6E10 - chains 1 and h of the 28 polymer chains in the assembly; structure by electron microscopy, 4.16 A resolution (low resolution: residue-level contacts below are approximate; hydrogen-bond / salt-bridge calls are withheld).

Chain 1:
Name: Heat shock protein 101
From: Plasmodium falciparum
UniProt: Q8IIJ8 (Q8IIJ8_PLAF7); numbering as in UniProt (aligned over 1-906)
Amino-acid sequence (932 residues; row label = number of the first residue in the row):
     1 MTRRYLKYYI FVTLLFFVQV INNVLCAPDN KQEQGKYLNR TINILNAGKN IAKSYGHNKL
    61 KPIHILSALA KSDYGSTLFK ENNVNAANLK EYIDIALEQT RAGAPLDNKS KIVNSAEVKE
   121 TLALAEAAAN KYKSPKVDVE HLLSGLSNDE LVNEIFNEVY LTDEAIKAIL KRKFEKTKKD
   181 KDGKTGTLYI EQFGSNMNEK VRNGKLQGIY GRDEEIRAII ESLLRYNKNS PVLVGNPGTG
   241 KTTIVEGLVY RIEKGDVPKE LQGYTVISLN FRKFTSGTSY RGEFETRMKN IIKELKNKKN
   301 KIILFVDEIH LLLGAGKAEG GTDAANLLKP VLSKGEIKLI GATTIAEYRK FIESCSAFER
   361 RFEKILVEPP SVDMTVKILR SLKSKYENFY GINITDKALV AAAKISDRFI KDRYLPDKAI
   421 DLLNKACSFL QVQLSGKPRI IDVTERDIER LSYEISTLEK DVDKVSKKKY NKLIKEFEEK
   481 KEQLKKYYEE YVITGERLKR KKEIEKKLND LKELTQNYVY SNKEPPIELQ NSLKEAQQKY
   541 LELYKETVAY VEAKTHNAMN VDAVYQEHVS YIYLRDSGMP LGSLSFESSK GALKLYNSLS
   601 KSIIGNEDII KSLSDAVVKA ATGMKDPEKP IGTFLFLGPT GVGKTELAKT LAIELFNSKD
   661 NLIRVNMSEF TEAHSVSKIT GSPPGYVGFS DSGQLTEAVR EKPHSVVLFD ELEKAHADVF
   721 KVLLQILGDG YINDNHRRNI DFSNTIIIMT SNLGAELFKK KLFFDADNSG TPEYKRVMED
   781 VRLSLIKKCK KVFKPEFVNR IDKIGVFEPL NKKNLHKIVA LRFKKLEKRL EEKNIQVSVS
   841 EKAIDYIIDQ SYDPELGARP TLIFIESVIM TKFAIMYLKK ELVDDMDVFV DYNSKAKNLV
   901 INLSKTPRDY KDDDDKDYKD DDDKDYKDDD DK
Unresolved in the structure: 1-185, 905-932
Residues lining bound ligands:
  - ATP-gamma-S (AGS; phosphothiophosphoric acid-adenylate ester), molecule 1: Ile209, Tyr210, Arg212, Asn236, Pro237, Gly238, Thr239, Gly240, Lys241, Thr242, Thr243, Ile378, Asp417, Ile420
  - ATP-gamma-S (AGS), molecule 2: Lys228, Ser333, Arg360, Arg361
  - ATP-gamma-S (AGS), molecule 3: Ser602, Ile603, Ile604, Gly605, Pro639, Thr640, Gly641, Val642, Gly643, Lys644, Thr645, Glu646, Glu711, Asn752, Leu810, Arg822, Lys825, Arg859, Leu862
What the authors report for this chain:
  - binding site for ATP-gamma-S: Arg859

Chain h:
Name: Translocon component PTEX150
From: Plasmodium falciparum
UniProt: Q8ILA1 (Q8ILA1_PLAF7); residues 779-934 here correspond to UniProt positions 668-823 (UniProt number = residue number - 111)
Amino-acid sequence (207 residues; row label = number of the first residue in the row; note: 19 numbers in that range are skipped by the numbering (no residue carries them; nothing is unmodelled there); X marks 51 residues of unknown identity (built as UNK)):
   779 SVKDIKKLIE EGILDYEDLT ENELRKLAKP DDNFYELSPY ASDEKDLSLN ETSGLTNEQL
   839 KNFLGQNGTY HMSYDSKSID YAKQKKSEKK EDQQEDDDGF YDAYKQIKNS YDGIPNNFNH
   899 EAPQLIGNNY VFTSIYDTKE NLIKFLKKNS EYDLYDXXXX XXXXXXXXXX XXXXXXXXXX
   959 XXXXXXXX
   986 XXXXXXXXXX XXXXXXXXX
Unresolved in the structure: 779-935

Interface between chain 1 and chain h:
Chain 1 residues in contact with chain h, 12 residues: Lys437, Ile441, Glu445, Ile448, Glu449, Tyr453, Phe477, Leu484, Tyr488, Tyr491, Gly495, Lys499

In short:
Chain 1 and chain h make no direct contact in this assembly. Chain 1 binds 3 copies of ATP-gamma-S. The paper
reports a binding site for ATP-gamma-S at Arg859(1).
Chain 1 is Heat shock protein 101 and chain h is Translocon component PTEX150, both from Plasmodium
falciparum; the structure, PTEX Core Complex in the Engaged (Extended) State, was determined by electron
microscopy together with 6E11 from the same study.
